2VS8 - chains A and E of the 5 polymer chains in the assembly; structure by X-ray diffraction, 2.10 A resolution.

== Chain A ==
Protein: Homing endonuclease I-dmoi
Organism: Desulfurococcus mobilis
Notes: EC 3.1.-.-
Reference sequence: P21505 (DMO1_DESMO); residues 2-188 here = UniProt positions 2-188
Amino-acid sequence (200 residues; numbered 0 to 199; the number before each row is that of its first residue; numbering starts at 0):
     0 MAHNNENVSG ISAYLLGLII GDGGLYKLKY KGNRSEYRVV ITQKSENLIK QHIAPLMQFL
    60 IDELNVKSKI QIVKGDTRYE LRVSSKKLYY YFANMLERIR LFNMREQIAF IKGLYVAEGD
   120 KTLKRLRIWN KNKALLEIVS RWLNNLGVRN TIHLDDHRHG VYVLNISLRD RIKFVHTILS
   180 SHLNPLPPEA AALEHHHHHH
Not modelled in the structure: 0-4, 188-199
Metal / ion sites: Mn2+ site 1: Gly-20, Glu-117 (shared with 1 residue of chain C; 1 residue of chain D); Mn2+ site 2: Asp-21, Ala-116 (shared with 1 residue of chain B; DC16(E) of chain E)
Swiss-Prot annotation at these positions:
  - active site: Asp-21, Glu-117
What the authors report for this chain:
  - Mn2+ coordination: Gly-20, Asp-21, Ala-116, Glu-117
  - catalytic residues: Asp-21, Glu-117
  - binding site for the 14-nt DNA strand: Arg-157
  - mutagenesis - I52F/L95Q, I52F/A92T/F101C: increased catalytic activity on 37  degC (citing earlier work)
  - specificity-determining residues: Arg-33, Glu-35

== Chain E ==
Molecule: 10-nt DNA strand
Sequence (10 nucleotides; row label = number of the first residue in the row):
    16 CCGGCAAGGC
Metal / ion sites: Mn2+: DC16 (shared with Asp-21(A), Ala-116(A) of chain A; 1 residue of chain B)

== Chain A / chain E interface ==
Contacting residue pairs (12; chain A residue first):
  Asp-21(A) with DC16(E), phosphate contact
  Ala-116(A) with DC16(E), phosphate contact
  Glu-117(A) with DC16(E), phosphate contact
  Gly-118(A) with DC16(E), sugar contact
  Asp-119(A) with DC17(E), phosphate contact
  Lys-120(A) with DC17(E), hydrogen bond to the phosphate
  Thr-121(A) with DG18(E), phosphate contact
  Arg-124(A) with DG19(E), hydrogen bond to the base
  Arg-126(A) with DC17(E), base contact; DG18(E), hydrogen bond to the base
  Trp-128(A) with DC16(E), sugar contact; DC17(E), base contact
Other interface residues (no listed pair), chain A (13 interface residues in all): Lys-123, Asp-154, Arg-157
Other interface residues (no listed pair), chain E (5 interface residues in all): DC20

== In short ==
13 residues of chain A and 5 residues of chain E are in contact, with 3 hydrogen bonds. Polar contacts include
Arg-124(A)/DG19(E), Arg-126(A)/DG18(E) and Lys-120(A)/DC17(E). UniProt lists active-site residues Asp-21(A)
and Glu-117(A) on chain A. From the paper: catalytic residues Asp-21(A) and Glu-117(A); I52F/L95Q and
I52F/A92T/F101C of chain A increase catalytic activity on 37  degC.
Chain A is Homing endonuclease I-dmoi (Desulfurococcus mobilis) and chain E is a 10-nt DNA strand; the
structure, The crystal structure of I-DmoI in complex with DNA and Mn, was determined by X-ray diffraction
(same publication as 2VS7).
